PDB entry 4A3K | X-ray diffraction, 3.50 A resolution | chains B and T of the 15 polymer chains in the assembly

[Chain B]
Molecule: DNA-directed RNA polymerase II subunit RPB2
Source organism: Saccharomyces cerevisiae
Notes: EC 2.7.7.6
UniProt: P08518 (RPB2_YEAST); numbering as in UniProt (aligned over 1-1224)
Sequence (1224 residues; row label = number of the first residue in the row):
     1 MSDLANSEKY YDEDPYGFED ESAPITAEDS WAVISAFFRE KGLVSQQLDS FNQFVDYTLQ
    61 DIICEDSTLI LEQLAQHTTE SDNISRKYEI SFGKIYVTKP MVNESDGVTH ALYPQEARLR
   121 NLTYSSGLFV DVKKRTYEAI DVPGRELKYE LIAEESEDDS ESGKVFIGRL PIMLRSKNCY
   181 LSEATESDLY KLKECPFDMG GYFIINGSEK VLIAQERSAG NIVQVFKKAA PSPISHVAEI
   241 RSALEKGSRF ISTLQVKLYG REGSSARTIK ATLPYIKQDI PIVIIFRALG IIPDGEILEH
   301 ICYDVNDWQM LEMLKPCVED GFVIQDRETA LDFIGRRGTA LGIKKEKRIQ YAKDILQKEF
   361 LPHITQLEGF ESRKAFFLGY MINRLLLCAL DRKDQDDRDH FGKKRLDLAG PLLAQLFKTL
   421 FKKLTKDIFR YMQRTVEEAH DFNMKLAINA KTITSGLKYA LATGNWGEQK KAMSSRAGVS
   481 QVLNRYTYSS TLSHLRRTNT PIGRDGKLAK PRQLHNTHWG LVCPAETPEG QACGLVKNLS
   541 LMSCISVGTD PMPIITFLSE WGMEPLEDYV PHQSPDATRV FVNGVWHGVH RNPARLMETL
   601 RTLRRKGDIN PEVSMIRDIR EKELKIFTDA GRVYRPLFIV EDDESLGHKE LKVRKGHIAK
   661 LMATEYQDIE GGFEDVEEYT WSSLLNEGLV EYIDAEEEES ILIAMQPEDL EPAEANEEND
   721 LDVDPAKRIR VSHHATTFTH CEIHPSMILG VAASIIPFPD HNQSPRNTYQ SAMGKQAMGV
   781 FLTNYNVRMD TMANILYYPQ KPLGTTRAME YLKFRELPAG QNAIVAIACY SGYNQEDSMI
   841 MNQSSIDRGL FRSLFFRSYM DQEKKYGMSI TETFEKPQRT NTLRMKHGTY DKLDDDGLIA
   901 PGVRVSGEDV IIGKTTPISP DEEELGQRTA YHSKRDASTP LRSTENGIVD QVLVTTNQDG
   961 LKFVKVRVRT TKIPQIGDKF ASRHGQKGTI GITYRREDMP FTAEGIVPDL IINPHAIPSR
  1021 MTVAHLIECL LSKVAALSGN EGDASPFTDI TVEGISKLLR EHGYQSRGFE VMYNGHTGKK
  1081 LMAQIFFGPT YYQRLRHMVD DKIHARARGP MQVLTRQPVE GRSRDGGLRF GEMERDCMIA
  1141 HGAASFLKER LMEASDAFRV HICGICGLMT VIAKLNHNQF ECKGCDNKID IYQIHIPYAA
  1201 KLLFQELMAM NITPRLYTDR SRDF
Unresolved in the structure: 1-19, 71-89, 135-163, 438-445, 503-508, 669-677, 716-721, 920-932
Metal / ion sites: Zn2+: Cys1163, Cys1166, Cys1182, Cys1185

[Chain T]
Molecule: 26-nt DNA strand
Sequence (26 nucleotides; numbered 4 to 29; the number before each row is that of its first residue):
     4 AGCTCAAGTA CTTTTTCCUG GTCATT
Unresolved in the structure: 4-6, 26-29
Modified / non-standard residues: BRU (5-bromo-2'-deoxyuridine-5'-monophosphate) at position 22

[Interface between chain B and chain T]
Pairs across the interface (10):
  Met792(B) - DG24(T)  phosphate contact
  Arg857(B) - DG24(T)  salt bridge to the phosphate
  Arg942(B) - DG24(T)  salt bridge to the phosphate
  Gly1121(B) - BRU_22(T)  phosphate contact
  Arg1122(B) - BRU_22(T)  hydrogen bond to the phosphate
  Arg1122(B) - DG23(T)  salt bridge to the phosphate
  Ser1123(B) - DG23(T)  phosphate contact
  Arg1129(B) - DC20(T)  phosphate contact
  Arg1129(B) - DC21(T)  phosphate contact
  Met1133(B) - DT19(T)  sugar contact
Interface residues without a listed pair, chain B (10 interface residues in all): Pro233, Leu1128
Interface residues without a listed pair, chain T (7 interface residues in all): DG11

[Summary]
10 residues of chain B and 7 residues of chain T are in contact, with 1 hydrogen bond and 3 salt bridges.
Polar pairs include Arg1122(B)-BRU_22(T), Arg857(B)-DG24(T) and Arg942(B)-DG24(T). Cys1163(B), Cys1166(B),
Cys1182(B) and Cys1185(B) form the Zn2+ site.
Here chain B is DNA-directed RNA polymerase II subunit RPB2 (Saccharomyces cerevisiae) and chain T is a 26-nt
DNA strand. Entry 4A3K (RNA Polymerase II initial transcribing complex with a 7nt DNA-RNA hybrid) was
determined by X-ray diffraction, deposited together with 4A3B, 4A3C, 4A3D, 4A3E, 4A3F, 4A3G and 4 further
entries.
